PDB entry 2IBX | X-ray diffraction, 2.80 A resolution | chains B and E of the 6 polymer chains in the assembly

== Chain B ==
Name: Hemagglutinin
Organism: Influenza A virus
Reference sequence: Q6DQ34 (Q6DQ34_9INFA); residues 1-160 here correspond to UniProt positions 347-506 (UniProt number = residue number + 346)
Chain sequence (160 residues; each row starts with the number of its first residue):
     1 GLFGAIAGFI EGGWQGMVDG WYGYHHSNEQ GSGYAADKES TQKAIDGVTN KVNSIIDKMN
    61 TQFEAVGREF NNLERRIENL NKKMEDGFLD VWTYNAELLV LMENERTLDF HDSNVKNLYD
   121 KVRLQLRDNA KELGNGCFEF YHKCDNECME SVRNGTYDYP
Disulfides: Cys144-Cys148

== Chain E ==
Name: Hemagglutinin
Organism: Influenza A virus
Reference sequence: Q6DQ34 (Q6DQ34_9INFA); residues -11 to 328 here correspond to UniProt positions 1-340 (UniProt number = residue number + 12)
Chain sequence (340 residues; each row starts with the number of its first residue; numbers below 1 keep their minus sign (Met-11 is residue -11)):
   -11 MEKIVLLFAI VSLVKSDQIC IGYHANNSTE QVDTIMEKNV TVTHAQDILE KTHNGKLCDL
    49 DGVKPLILRD CSVAGWLLGN PMCDEFINVP EWSYIVEKAN PVNDLCYPGD FNDYEELKHL
   109 LSRINHFEKI QIIPKSSWSS HEASLGVSSA CPYQGKSSFF RNVVWLIKKN STYPTIKRSY
   169 NNTNQEDLLV LWGIHHPNDA AEQTKLYQNP TTYISVGTST LNQRLVPRIA TRSKVNGQSG
   229 RMEFFWTILK PNDAINFESN GNFIAPEYAY KIVKKGDSTI MKSELEYGNC NTKCQTPMGA
   289 INSSMPFHNI HPLTIGECPK YVKSNRLVLA TGLRNSPQRE
Not modelled in the structure: -11 to 4, 326-328
Disulfides: Cys46-Cys278, Cys59-Cys71, Cys94-Cys139, Cys282-Cys306
Covalent attachments: N-acetylglucosamine (NAG) linked to Asn27, Asn169

== Chain B / chain E interface ==
Contacting residue pairs - 11 pairs, chain B then chain E:
  Leu73(B) - Asp101(E)
  Leu73(B) - Glu104(E)
  Leu73(B) - Trp234(E)  hydrophobic
  Glu74(B) - Glu104(E)  hydrogen bond (backbone-side chain)
  Arg75(B) - Glu104(E)  hydrogen bond (backbone-side chain)
  Arg75(B) - His107(E)
  Arg76(B) - Glu103(E)
  Arg76(B) - Glu104(E)  salt bridge
  Arg76(B) - His107(E)
  Asn79(B) - His107(E)
  Asn79(B) - Arg111(E)
Also at the interface, not in a pair above, chain B (6 interface residues in all): Asn72

== Summary ==
Chain B and chain E each contribute 6 residues to their interface, with 2 hydrogen bonds and 1 salt bridge.
Among the polar pairs are Arg76(B)-Glu104(E), Glu74(B)-Glu104(E) and Arg75(B)-Glu104(E). Covalently linked
N-acetylglucosamine: at Asn27(E) and Asn169(E).
Here chain B is Hemagglutinin and chain E is Hemagglutinin, both from Influenza A virus. Entry 2IBX (Influenza
virus (VN1194) H5 HA) was determined by X-ray diffraction.
